8JQ0 - chains A and B of the 3 polymer chains in the assembly; structure by X-ray diffraction, 2.90 A resolution.

# Chain A
Protein: HKR3 protein
From: Homo sapiens
UniProt: Q6LCP1 (Q6LCP1_HUMAN); residues 548-620 here correspond to UniProt positions 303-375 (UniProt number = residue number - 245)
Chain sequence (73 residues; row label = number of the first residue in the row):
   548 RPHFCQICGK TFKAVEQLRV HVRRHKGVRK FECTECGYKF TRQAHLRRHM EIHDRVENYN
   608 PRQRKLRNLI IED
Unresolved in the structure: 548-549, 617-620
Metal / ion sites: Zn2+ site 1: Cys552, Cys555, His568, His572; Zn2+ site 2: Cys580, Cys583, His596, His600

# Chain B
Molecule: 16-nt DNA strand
Sequence (16 nucleotides; numbered 3 to 18; the number before each row is that of its first residue):
     3 CACAAGTGAG GGATCA

# How chain A and chain B interact
Residue-residue contacts (36; chain A residue first):
  Lys557(A) - DG14(B)  phosphate contact
  Phe559(A) - DG14(B)  sugar contact
  Phe559(A) - DA15(B)  phosphate contact
  Lys560(A) - DA15(B)  salt bridge to the phosphate
  Lys560(A) - DT16(B)  salt bridge to the phosphate
  Gln564(A) - DA15(B)  phosphate contact
  Gln564(A) - DT16(B)  base contact
  His568(A) - DG14(B)  salt bridge to the phosphate
  Arg571(A) - DG13(B)  sugar contact
  Arg571(A) - DG14(B)  salt bridge to the phosphate
  Arg576(A) - DG12(B)  salt bridge to the phosphate
  Tyr585(A) - DA11(B)  hydrogen bond to the phosphate
  Tyr585(A) - DG12(B)  hydrogen bond to the phosphate
  Phe587(A) - DA11(B)  phosphate contact
  Phe587(A) - DG12(B)  phosphate contact
  Arg589(A) - DG13(B)  hydrogen bond to the base
  Arg589(A) - DG14(B)  hydrogen bond to the base
  Arg589(A) - DA15(B)  base contact
  His592(A) - DG12(B)  base contact
  His592(A) - DG13(B)  hydrogen bond to the base
  Arg595(A) - DA11(B)  hydrogen bond to the base
  Arg595(A) - DG12(B)  hydrogen bond to the base
  His596(A) - DA11(B)  salt bridge to the phosphate
  Ile599(A) - DG10(B)  phosphate contact
  Ile599(A) - DA11(B)  phosphate contact
  Arg602(A) - DG10(B)  salt bridge to the phosphate
  Tyr606(A) - DG10(B)  sugar contact
  Tyr606(A) - DA11(B)  hydrogen bond to the phosphate
  Arg611(A) - DG10(B)  sugar contact
  Arg611(A) - DA11(B)  hydrogen bond to the sugar
  Leu613(A) - DG12(B)  phosphate contact
  Leu613(A) - DG13(B)  phosphate contact
  Arg614(A) - DA11(B)  base contact
  Arg614(A) - DG12(B)  hydrogen bond to the base
  Arg614(A) - DG13(B)  phosphate contact
  Asn615(A) - DG13(B)  phosphate contact
Also at the interface, not in a pair above, chain A (25 interface residues in all): Lys586, Thr588, Pro608, Gln610, Lys612
Also at the interface, not in a pair above, chain B (8 interface residues in all): DC17

# Summary
25 residues of chain A face 8 of chain B across their interface; the contacts include 10 hydrogen bonds and 7
salt bridges. Among the polar pairs are Arg589(A)-DG13(B), Arg589(A)-DG14(B) and His592(A)-DG13(B). Cys552(A),
Cys555(A), His568(A) and His572(A) form the Zn2+ site 1.
Here chain A is HKR3 protein (Homo sapiens) and chain B is a 16-nt DNA strand. Entry 8JQ0 (Crystal structure
of ZBTB48 ZF10-11-C in complex with CIITA promoter) was determined by X-ray diffraction.
